6VNW - chains H and E of the 8 polymer chains in the assembly; structure by electron microscopy, 3.44 A resolution.

Chain H:
Protein: Bardet-Biedl syndrome 18 protein
Organism: Bos taurus
Reference sequence: G3N2W1 (G3N2W1_BOVIN); numbering as in UniProt (aligned over 1-69)
Amino-acid sequence (69 residues; numbered 1 to 69; the number before each row is that of its first residue):
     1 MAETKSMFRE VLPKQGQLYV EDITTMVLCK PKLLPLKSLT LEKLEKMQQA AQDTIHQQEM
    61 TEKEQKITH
Unresolved in the structure: 1-6, 59-69

Chain E:
Protein: Bardet-Biedl syndrome 4 protein homolog
Organism: Bos taurus
Reference sequence: Q1JQ97 (BBS4_BOVIN); numbering as in UniProt (aligned over 1-519)
Amino-acid sequence (519 residues; each row starts with the number of its first residue):
     1 MAEEKLSART QLPVSAESQK PVLKKAPEFP ILEKQNWLIH LYYIQKDYEA CKAVIKEQLQ
    61 ETHGLCEYAI YVQALIFRLE GNIQESLRLF QMCAFLSPQC ADNLKQVARS LFLLGKHKAA
   121 IEVYNEAAKL NQKDWEICHN LGVCYIYLKQ FDKAQDQLHN ALHLNRHDLT YIMLGKIFLL
   181 KGDLDKAIEI YKKAVEFSPE NTELLTTLGL LYLQLGIYQK AFEHLGNTLT YDPTNYKAIL
   241 AAGSMMQTHG DFDVALTKYK VVACAVIESP PLWNNIGMCF FGKKKYVAAI SCLKRANYLA
   301 PLDWKILYNL GLVHLTMQQY ASAFHFLSAA INFQPKMGEL YMLLAVALTN LEDSENAKRA
   361 YEEAVRLDKC NPLVNLNYAV LLYNQGEKRD ALAQYQEMEK KVNLLKYSSS LEFDPEMVEV
   421 AQKLGAALQV GEALVWTKPV KDPKSKHQTA STSKAAGFQQ PLGSNQALGQ AMSSAATCRK
   481 LSSGAGGTSQ LTKPPSLPLE PEPTVEAQPT EASAQTREK
Unresolved in the structure: 1-31, 403-407, 425-519

Interface between chain H and chain E:
Contacting residue pairs (59):
  F8(H) - V380(E)
  F8(H) - Y383(E)  hydrophobic
  F8(H) - N384(E)  hydrogen bond (backbone-side chain)
  F8(H) - E416(E)
  F8(H) - E419(E)
  F8(H) - V420(E)
  F8(H) - K423(E)
  E10(H) - V346(E)
  E10(H) - T349(E)  hydrogen bond
  E10(H) - N350(E)
  E10(H) - Y361(E)  hydrogen bond
  E10(H) - N377(E)
  E10(H) - V380(E)
  V11(H) - L373(E)
  V11(H) - N377(E)  hydrogen bond (backbone-side chain)
  V11(H) - E412(E)
  V11(H) - E416(E)
  L12(H) - L315(E)  hydrophobic
  L12(H) - T316(E)
  L12(H) - V346(E)  hydrophobic
  P13(H) - L312(E)
  P13(H) - L343(E)
  P13(H) - L373(E)
  K14(H) - F281(E)
  K14(H) - G282(E)  hydrogen bond (side chain-backbone)
  K14(H) - K284(E)
  Q15(H) - T248(E)  hydrogen bond (side chain-backbone)
  Q15(H) - L312(E)
  G16(H) - M278(E)
  G16(H) - N309(E)
  Q17(H) - N274(E)  hydrogen bond (backbone-side chain)
  Q17(H) - Y308(E)
  Q17(H) - N309(E)  hydrogen bond (backbone-side chain)
  Q17(H) - M337(E)
  L18(H) - S244(E)
  L18(H) - Q247(E)
  L18(H) - T248(E)
  L18(H) - N274(E)
  L18(H) - N275(E)
  L18(H) - M278(E)  hydrophobic
  L18(H) - K305(E)
  Y19(H) - L240(E)
  Y19(H) - S244(E)
  Y19(H) - P271(E)  hydrophobic
  Y19(H) - N274(E)
  Y19(H) - N275(E)  hydrogen bond (backbone-side chain)
  Y19(H) - D303(E)
  Y19(H) - K305(E)
  Y19(H) - I306(E)
  V20(H) - L210(E)
  V20(H) - L213(E)  hydrophobic
  V20(H) - A241(E)
  V20(H) - S244(E)
  E21(H) - L210(E)
  D22(H) - Y236(E)  hydrogen bond
  L28(H) - P301(E)
  L28(H) - L302(E)  hydrophobic
  K30(H) - Y298(E)
  P31(H) - Y298(E)
Interface residues without a listed pair, chain H (19 interface residues in all): M7, R9
Interface residues without a listed pair, chain E (49 interface residues in all): S269, L299, W304, Q318, M342, L381, F413

Summary:
The interface between chain H and chain E involves 19 residues on one side and 49 on the other; the contacts
include 10 hydrogen bonds. Polar contacts include F8(H)-N384(E), E10(H)-T349(E) and E10(H)-Y361(E).
Chain H is Bardet-Biedl syndrome 18 protein and chain E is Bardet-Biedl syndrome 4 protein homolog, both from
Bos taurus; the structure, Cryo-EM structure of apo-BBSome, was determined by electron microscopy together
with 6VOA from the same study.
